Entry 9FX0 (electron microscopy, 3.10 A resolution); this record covers chains D and G of the 7 polymer chains in the assembly.

Chain D (and G):
Molecule: Type-1 fimbrial protein, A chain
Source organism: Escherichia coli
Notes: chain G of this document is another copy of the same molecule, construct and numbering; everything in this record applies to it too
Reference sequence: P04128 (FIMA1_ECOLI); residues 1-159 here correspond to UniProt positions 24-182 (UniProt number = residue number + 23)
Chain sequence (160 residues; each row starts with the number of its first residue; numbering starts at 0):
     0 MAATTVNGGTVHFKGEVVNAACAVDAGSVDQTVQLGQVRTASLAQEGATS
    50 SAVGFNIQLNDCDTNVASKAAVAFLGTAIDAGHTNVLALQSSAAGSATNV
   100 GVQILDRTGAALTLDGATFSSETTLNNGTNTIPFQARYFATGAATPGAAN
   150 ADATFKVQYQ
Not modelled in the structure: 0-1
Construct notes: initiating methionine (0)
Disulfides: Cys21-Cys61

Interface between chain D and chain G:
Contacting residue pairs (8; chain D residue first):
  Ala22(D) - Ala93(G)  hydrophobic
  Asp24(D) - Ser91(G)
  Ala25(D) - Ser91(G)  hydrogen bond (backbone-side chain)
  Gln36(D) - Asn6(G)  hydrogen bond (side chain-backbone)
  Gln36(D) - Gly7(G)
  Asn59(D) - Ser91(G)
  Asn59(D) - Ala93(G)  hydrogen bond (side chain-backbone)
  Asp60(D) - Gly94(G)

Overview:
6 residues of chain D and 5 residues of chain G are in contact; the contacts include 3 hydrogen bonds. Polar
contacts include Ala25(D)-Ser91(G), Gln36(D)-Asn6(G) and Asn59(D)-Ala93(G).
Both chains are Type-1 fimbrial protein, A chain (Escherichia coli). Entry 9FX0 (Cryo-EM structure of the type
1 pilus tip-to-rod transition) was determined by electron microscopy together with 9FW9, 9FWB, 9FX8, 9FXB,
9FXS and 9FY9 from the same study.
